3IGC - chains A and B of the 4 polymer chains in the assembly; structure by X-ray diffraction, 2.10 A resolution.

== Chain A ==
Protein: DNA topoisomerase 1
From: Variola virus
Notes: EC 5.99.1.2
Reference sequence: P32989 (TOP1_VARV); residues 1-314 here = UniProt positions 1-314
Amino-acid sequence (314 residues; row label = number of the first residue in the row):
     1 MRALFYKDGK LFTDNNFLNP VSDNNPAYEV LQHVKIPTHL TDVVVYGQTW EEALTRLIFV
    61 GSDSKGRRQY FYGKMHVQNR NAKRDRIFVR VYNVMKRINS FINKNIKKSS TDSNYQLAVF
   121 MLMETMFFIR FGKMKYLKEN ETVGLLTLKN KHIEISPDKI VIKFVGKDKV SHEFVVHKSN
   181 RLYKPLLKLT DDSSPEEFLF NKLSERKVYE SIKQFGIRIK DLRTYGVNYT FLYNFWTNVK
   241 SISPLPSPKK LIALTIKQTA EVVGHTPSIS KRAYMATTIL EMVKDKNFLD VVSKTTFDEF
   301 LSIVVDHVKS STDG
Unresolved in the structure: 314
Construct notes: engineered mutation Ser100 (Cys in P32989), Ser211 (Cys in P32989)
What the authors report for this chain:
  - binding site for the 16-nt DNA strand: Lys35, His39, Asp168, Lys249, Ala253, Lys271
  - binding site for the 5-nt DNA strand: Arg130, Lys167, Asp168, Thr266, Ile269, Arg272
  - specificity-determining residues: Ile269, Arg272 (proposed by the authors, not directly observed)
  - binding site for the 11-nt DNA strand (chain B): Lys167, Lys250
  - binding site for vanadate: Arg130, Arg223, His265, Tyr274
  - catalytic residues: Arg130, Lys167, Arg223, His265, Tyr274
  - contacts within the chain: Arg223-Tyr274 (hydrogen bond), His265-Ser270 (hydrogen bond)
  - catalytic residues: Asp168 (proposed by the authors, not directly observed)
  - mutagenesis - D168A (13-fold): increased catalytic activity (cleavage of suicide substrates) (citing earlier work)
  - mutagenesis - D168A (5-fold): increased catalytic activity on ligation (citing earlier work)
  - mutagenesis - D168A: decreased catalytic activity on supercoiled plasmid substrates (citing earlier work)
  - mutagenesis - D168A: increased binding to DNA (citing earlier work)

== Chain B ==
Molecule: 11-nt DNA strand
Sequence (11 nucleotides; each row starts with the number of its first residue):
   501 GTGTCGCCCT T
Bound ions: vanadate ion: DT511 (shared with 1 residue of chain C)

== Chain A / chain B interface ==
Contacting residue pairs (20; chain A residue first):
  Tyr70(A) - DC507(B)  sugar contact
  Tyr70(A) - DC508(B)  hydrogen bond to the phosphate
  Tyr70(A) - DC509(B)  base contact
  Tyr72(A) - DC508(B)  sugar contact
  Tyr72(A) - DC509(B)  hydrogen bond to the phosphate
  Tyr72(A) - DT510(B)  base contact
  His76(A) - DT510(B)  salt bridge to the phosphate
  Arg80(A) - DT510(B)  salt bridge to the phosphate
  Arg80(A) - DT511(B)  phosphate contact
  Lys135(A) - DC507(B)  base contact
  Lys138(A) - DT504(B)  salt bridge to the phosphate
  Lys167(A) - DT511(B)  hydrogen bond to the base
  Arg206(A) - DT502(B)  base contact
  Arg206(A) - DG503(B)  hydrogen bond to the base
  Arg206(A) - DT504(B)  base contact
  Lys220(A) - DT510(B)  hydrogen bond to the phosphate
  Lys220(A) - DT511(B)  salt bridge to the phosphate
  Ile269(A) - DT511(B)  sugar contact
  Ala273(A) - DT511(B)  sugar contact
  Tyr274(A) - DT511(B)  hydrogen bond to the phosphate
Interface residues without a listed pair, chain A (19 interface residues in all): Tyr46, Leu57, Arg68, Lys133, Glu205, Lys207, Thr224
Interface residues without a listed pair, chain B (9 interface residues in all): DG506
From the paper, about this interface:
  - interface residues, chain A: Lys167(A)

== In short ==
Chain A and chain B form an interface of 19 and 9 residues respectively, with 6 hydrogen bonds and 4 salt
bridges. Polar contacts include Lys167(A)-DT511(B), Arg206(A)-DG503(B) and Tyr70(A)-DC508(B). The paper
reports catalytic residues Arg130(A), Lys167(A) and Arg223(A) among others; D168A of chain A increases
catalytic activity (cleavage of suicide substrates).
Chain A is DNA topoisomerase 1 (Variola virus) and chain B is an 11-nt DNA strand; the structure, Smallpox
virus topoisomerase-DNA transition state, was determined by X-ray diffraction.
